Entry 4CVZ (X-ray diffraction, 2.39 A resolution); this record covers chains A and B of the 3 polymer chains in the assembly.

== Chain A ==
Protein: Major histocompatibility complex class I glycoprotein haplotype B21
Organism: Gallus gallus
Notes: fragment: extracellular domains, residues 1-291
UniProt: Q95601 (Q95601_CHICK); residues -20 to 270 here correspond to UniProt positions 1-291 (UniProt number = residue number + 21)
Amino-acid sequence (329 residues; row label = number of the first residue in the row; numbers below 1 keep their minus sign (Met-20 is residue -20)):
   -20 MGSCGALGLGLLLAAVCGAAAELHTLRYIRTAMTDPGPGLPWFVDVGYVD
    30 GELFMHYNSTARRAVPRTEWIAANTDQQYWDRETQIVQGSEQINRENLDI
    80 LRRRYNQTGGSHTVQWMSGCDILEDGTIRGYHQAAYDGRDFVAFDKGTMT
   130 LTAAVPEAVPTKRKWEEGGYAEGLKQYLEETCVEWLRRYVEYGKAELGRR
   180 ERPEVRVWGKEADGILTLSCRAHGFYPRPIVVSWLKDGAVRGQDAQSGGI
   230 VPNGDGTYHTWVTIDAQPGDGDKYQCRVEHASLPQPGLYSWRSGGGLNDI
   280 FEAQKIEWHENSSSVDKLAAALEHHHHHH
Disordered / not traced: -20 to 1, 279-308
Construct notes: expression tag (271-308)
Disulfides: Cys99-Cys161, Cys199-Cys255

== Chain B ==
Protein: Beta-2-microglobulin
Organism: Gallus gallus
UniProt: P21611 (B2MG_CHICK); residues 1-98 here correspond to UniProt positions 22-119 (UniProt number = residue number + 21)
Amino-acid sequence (98 residues; numbered 1 to 98; the number before each row is that of its first residue):
     1 DLTPKVQVYSRFPASAGTKNVLNCFAAGFHPPKISITLMKDGVPMEGAQY
    51 SDMSFNDDWTFQRLVHADFTPSSGSTYACKVEHETLKEPQVYKWDPEF
Disordered / not traced: 1
Disulfides: Cys24-Cys79

== Interface between chain A and chain B ==
Pairs across the interface (62):
  Ile8(A) - Ser54(B)
  Ile8(A) - Phe55(B)  hydrophobic
  Arg9(A) - Phe55(B)
  Thr10(A) - Phe55(B)
  Thr10(A) - Phe61(B)
  Met12(A) - Pro32(B)  hydrophobic
  Asp14(A) - Lys33(B)  salt bridge
  Pro15(A) - Lys33(B)
  Leu19(A) - Arg63(B)
  Val23(A) - Met53(B)
  Tyr27(A) - Ser54(B)  hydrogen bond
  His35(A) - Asp52(B)  salt bridge
  Arg46(A) - Asp52(B)  salt bridge
  Ser90(A) - Pro31(B)
  Ser90(A) - Glu84(B)
  Thr92(A) - His30(B)
  Thr92(A) - Pro32(B)
  Thr92(A) - Phe61(B)
  Gln94(A) - Phe55(B)
  Gln94(A) - Trp59(B)  hydrogen bond (side chain-backbone)
  Gln94(A) - Phe61(B)
  Trp95(A) - Phe55(B)
  Met96(A) - Trp59(B)  hydrophobic
  Gln112(A) - Trp59(B)
  Ala114(A) - Trp59(B)  hydrophobic
  Asp116(A) - His30(B)  hydrogen bond (backbone-side chain)
  Gly117(A) - His30(B)
  Asp119(A) - Trp59(B)  hydrogen bond
  Glu183(A) - Pro13(B)
  Arg185(A) - Pro13(B)
  Trp187(A) - Glu97(B)
  Trp187(A) - Phe98(B)
  Lys189(A) - Asp95(B)  salt bridge
  Lys189(A) - Phe98(B)
  Thr196(A) - Phe98(B)
  Ser198(A) - Phe98(B)  hydrogen bond (side chain-backbone)
  Arg200(A) - Tyr9(B)
  Arg200(A) - Phe98(B)  hydrogen bond (side chain-backbone)
  His202(A) - Ser10(B)  hydrogen bond (side chain-backbone)
  His202(A) - Arg11(B)  hydrogen bond (side chain-backbone)
  His202(A) - Phe12(B)
  His202(A) - Pro13(B)
  Gly203(A) - Arg11(B)
  Gly227(A) - Gln7(B)
  Val230(A) - Gln7(B)
  Val230(A) - Tyr9(B)
  Val230(A) - Phe25(B)  hydrophobic
  Pro231(A) - Tyr9(B)  hydrogen bond (backbone-side chain)
  Pro231(A) - Phe25(B)
  Pro231(A) - Leu64(B)
  Asn232(A) - Tyr9(B)
  Asn232(A) - Arg11(B)
  Asn232(A) - Asn23(B)
  Asn232(A) - Leu64(B)
  Gly233(A) - Asn23(B)
  Gly233(A) - Leu64(B)
  Gly233(A) - His66(B)
  Asp234(A) - Arg11(B)  salt bridge
  Thr236(A) - Arg11(B)  hydrogen bond
  His238(A) - Tyr9(B)
  Trp240(A) - Gln7(B)  hydrogen bond
  Thr242(A) - Phe98(B)
Also at the interface, not in a pair above, chain A (45 interface residues in all): Gly16, Val25, Ala113, Gly188, Gly228
Also at the interface, not in a pair above, chain B (27 interface residues in all): Asp58, Pro96

== Summary ==
Chain A and chain B form an interface of 45 and 27 residues respectively, with 11 hydrogen bonds and 5 salt
bridges. Polar contacts include Asp14(A)-Lys33(B), His35(A)-Asp52(B) and Arg46(A)-Asp52(B).
Here chain A is Major histocompatibility complex class I glycoprotein haplotype B21 and chain B is
Beta-2-microglobulin, both from Gallus gallus. Entry 4CVZ (Complex of a B21 chicken MHC class I molecule and a
10MER chicken peptide) was determined by X-ray diffraction, deposited together with 2YEZ, 4CVX, 4CW1, 4D0B,
4D0C and 4D0D.
